Entry 1RV5 (X-ray diffraction, 2.10 A resolution); this record covers chains A and B of the 4 polymer chains in the assembly.

[Chain A (and B)]
Molecule: Ecorv endonuclease
From: Escherichia coli
Notes: EC 3.1.21.4; chain B of this document is another copy of the same molecule, construct and numbering; everything in this record applies to it too
UniProt: P04390 (T2E5_ECOLI); residues 2-245 here correspond to UniProt positions 1-244 (UniProt number = residue number - 1)
Sequence (244 residues; row label = number of the first residue in the row):
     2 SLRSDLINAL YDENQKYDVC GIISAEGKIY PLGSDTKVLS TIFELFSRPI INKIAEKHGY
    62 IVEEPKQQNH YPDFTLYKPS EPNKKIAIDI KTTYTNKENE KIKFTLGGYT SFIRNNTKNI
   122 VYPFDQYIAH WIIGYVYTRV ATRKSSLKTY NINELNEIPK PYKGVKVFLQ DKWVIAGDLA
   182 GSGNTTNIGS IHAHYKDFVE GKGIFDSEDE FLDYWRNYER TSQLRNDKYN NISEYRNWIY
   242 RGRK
Unresolved in the structure: 142-145 (chain B: 12-18, 98-101, 142-147)

[Chain A / chain B interface]
Contacting residue pairs - 75 pairs, chain A then chain B:
  Glu14(A) with Lys29(B), salt bridge; Tyr31(B), hydrogen bond
  Lys17(A) with Glu27(B)
  Tyr18(A) with Ser25(B); Glu27(B); Lys29(B); Tyr31(B)
  Asp19(A) with Ser25(B); Ala26(B), hydrogen bond (backbone-backbone); Glu27(B), hydrogen bond (backbone-side chain)
  Val20(A) with Ile23(B), hydrophobic; Ile24(B); Ser25(B)
  Cys21(A) with Ile24(B), hydrogen bond (backbone-backbone); Ser25(B); Ala26(B), hydrogen bond (side chain-backbone)
  Gly22(A) with Ile23(B); Ile24(B), hydrogen bond (backbone-backbone)
  Ile23(A) with Val20(B), hydrophobic; Gly22(B); Ile23(B), hydrophobic; Leu46(B), hydrophobic
  Ile24(A) with Val20(B); Cys21(B), hydrogen bond (backbone-backbone); Gly22(B), hydrogen bond (backbone-backbone); Leu156(B), hydrophobic
  Ser25(A) with Asp19(B); Val20(B); Cys21(B); Leu156(B)
  Ala26(A) with Asp19(B), hydrogen bond (backbone-backbone); Cys21(B); Asn157(B); Lys161(B)
  Glu27(A) with Asp19(B)
  Ile30(A) with Ile24(B), hydrophobic
  Tyr31(A) with Leu46(B); Phe47(B); Pro50(B), hydrophobic
  Pro32(A) with Leu46(B); Arg49(B)
  Leu33(A) with Leu46(B), hydrophobic
  Gly34(A) with Leu46(B)
  Asp36(A) with Gln69(B)
  Thr37(A) with Gln69(B), hydrogen bond (backbone-side chain)
  Lys38(A) with Thr42(B)
  Val39(A) with Thr42(B)
  Thr42(A) with Lys38(B), hydrogen bond (side chain-backbone); Thr42(B), hydrogen bond
  Ile43(A) with Ile23(B)
  Glu45(A) with Val39(B)
  Leu46(A) with Ile23(B), hydrophobic; Pro32(B); Gly34(B)
  Phe47(A) with Tyr31(B)
  Arg49(A) with Pro32(B); Leu148(B)
  Pro50(A) with Tyr31(B), hydrophobic; Leu148(B); Thr150(B)
  Asn53(A) with Leu148(B)
  Gln69(A) with Asp36(B); Thr37(B), hydrogen bond (side chain-backbone); Lys38(B)
  Tyr95(A) with Gln69(B)
  Arg140(A) with Lys67(B), hydrogen bond (side chain-backbone); Gln69(B)
  Ser147(A) with Arg49(B), hydrogen bond (backbone-side chain)
  Leu148(A) with Pro50(B); Asn53(B)
  Thr150(A) with Pro50(B)
  Leu156(A) with Ile24(B), hydrophobic; Ser25(B); Gly28(B)
  Asn185(A) with Asn185(B)
Interface residues without a listed pair, chain A (44 interface residues in all): Gly28, Glu65, Tyr138, Lys149, Ile153, Lys161, Thr186
Interface residues without a listed pair, chain B (40 interface residues in all): Ile30, Leu33, Ile43, Glu45, Tyr138, Lys149, Ile153, Thr186

[In short]
44 residues of chain A and 40 residues of chain B are in contact; the contacts include 15 hydrogen bonds and 1
salt bridge. Polar contacts include Glu14(A)-Lys29(B), Glu14(A)-Tyr31(B) and Asp19(A)-Glu27(B).
Chain A and chain B are both Ecorv endonuclease (Escherichia coli); the structure, Complex of ecorv
endonuclease with d(aaagat)/d(atctt), was determined by X-ray diffraction.
